Entry 7YI1 (electron microscopy, 2.80 A resolution); this record covers chains G and I of the 12 polymer chains in the assembly.

[Chain G]
Molecule: Histone H2A
From: Xenopus laevis
UniProtKB: Q6AZJ8 (Q6AZJ8_XENLA); residues 1-129 here correspond to UniProt positions 2-130 (UniProt number = residue number + 1)
Sequence (129 residues; row label = number of the first residue in the row):
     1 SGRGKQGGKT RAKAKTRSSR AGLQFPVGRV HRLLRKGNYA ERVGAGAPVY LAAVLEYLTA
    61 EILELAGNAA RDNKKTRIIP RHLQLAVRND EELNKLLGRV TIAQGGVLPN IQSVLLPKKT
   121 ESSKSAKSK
Not modelled in the structure: 1-11, 119-129

[Chain I]
Molecule: Wisdom 601 DNA
From: synthetic construct
Sequence (167 nucleotides; numbered -73 to 93; the number before each row is that of its first residue; numbers below 1 keep their minus sign (DC-73 is residue -73)):
   -73 CTGGAGAATC CCGGTCTGCA GGCCGCTCAA TTGGTCGTAG ACAGCTCTAG CACCGCTTAA
   -13 ACGCACGTAC GCGCTGTCCC CCGCGTTTTA ACCGCCAAGG GGATTACTCC CTAGTCTCCA
    47 GGCACGTGTC AGATATATAC ATCCTGTGCA TGTATTGAAC AGCGACC
Not modelled in the structure: 78-93

[Chain G / chain I interface]
Pairs across the interface - 14 pairs, chain G then chain I:
  Arg29(G) - DG48(I)  phosphate contact
  Arg29(G) - DC49(I)  salt bridge to the phosphate
  Arg42(G) - DT38(I)  hydrogen bond to the sugar
  Arg42(G) - DA39(I)  phosphate contact
  Val43(G) - DT38(I)  sugar contact
  Val43(G) - DA39(I)  hydrogen bond to the phosphate
  Gly44(G) - DT38(I)  phosphate contact
  Ala45(G) - DT38(I)  phosphate contact
  Lys75(G) - DG58(I)  phosphate contact
  Lys75(G) - DA59(I)  salt bridge to the phosphate
  Thr76(G) - DA57(I)  hydrogen bond to the phosphate
  Thr76(G) - DG58(I)  hydrogen bond to the phosphate
  Arg77(G) - DA57(I)  hydrogen bond to the sugar
  Arg77(G) - DG58(I)  hydrogen bond to the phosphate
Also at the interface, not in a pair above, chain G (10 interface residues in all): Thr16, Glu41
Also at the interface, not in a pair above, chain I (8 interface residues in all): DG47

[Overview]
10 residues of chain G face 8 of chain I across their interface, with 6 hydrogen bonds and 2 salt bridges.
Among the polar pairs are Arg42(G)-DT38(I), Arg77(G)-DA57(I) and Val43(G)-DA39(I).
Chain G is Histone H2A (Xenopus laevis) and chain I is Wisdom 601 DNA (synthetic construct); the structure,
Cryo-EM structure of Eaf3 CHD bound to H3K36me3 nucleosome, was determined by electron microscopy, deposited
together with 7YI0, 7YI2, 7YI3, 7YI4 and 7YI5.
